Entry 5SB8 (X-ray diffraction, 2.30 A resolution); this record covers chains D and E of the 6 polymer chains in the assembly.

Chain D:
Molecule: Tubulin beta-2B chain
From: Bos taurus
Reference sequence: Q6B856 (TBB2B_BOVIN); the author numbering skips numbers that UniProt does not, so the offset changes along the chain: 1-42 = UniProt 1-42; 45-360 = UniProt 43-358; 369-455 = UniProt 359-445
Sequence (445 residues; row label = number of the first residue in the row; note: 10 numbers in that range are skipped by the numbering (no residue carries them; nothing is unmodelled there)):
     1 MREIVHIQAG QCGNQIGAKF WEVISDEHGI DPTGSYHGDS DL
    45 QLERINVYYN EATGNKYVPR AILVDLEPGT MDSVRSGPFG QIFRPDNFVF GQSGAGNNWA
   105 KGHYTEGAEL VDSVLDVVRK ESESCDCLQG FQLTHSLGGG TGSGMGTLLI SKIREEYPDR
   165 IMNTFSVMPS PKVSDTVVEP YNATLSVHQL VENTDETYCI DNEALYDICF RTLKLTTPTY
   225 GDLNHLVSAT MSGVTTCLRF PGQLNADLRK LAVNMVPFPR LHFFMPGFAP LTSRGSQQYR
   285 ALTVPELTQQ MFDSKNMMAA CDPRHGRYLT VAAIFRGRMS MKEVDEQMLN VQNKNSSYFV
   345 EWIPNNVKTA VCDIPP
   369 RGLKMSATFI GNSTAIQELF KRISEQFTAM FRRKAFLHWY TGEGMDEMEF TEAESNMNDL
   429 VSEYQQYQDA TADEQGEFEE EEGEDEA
Unresolved in the structure: 281-284, 442-455
Metal / ion sites: Mg2+: Gln-11 (together with GDP)
Small-molecule neighbours:
  - 5IS ((1S,2R,3S,5S,6S,16E,18E,20R)-11-chloro-6-hydroxy-12,20-dimethoxy-2,5,9,16-tetramethyl-4,24-dioxa-9,22-diazatetracyclo[19.3.1.1~10,14~.0~3,5~]hexacosa-10(26),11,13,16,18,21-hexaene-8,23-dione): Gly-100, Asn-102, Lys-105, Asp-179, Thr-180, Val-181, Val-182, Phe-404, Trp-407, Tyr-408
  - GDP (guanosine-5'-diphosphate): Ala-9, Gly-10, Gln-11, Cys-12, Gln-15, Ile-16, Ala-99, Asn-101, Ser-140, Gly-142, Gly-143, Gly-144, Thr-145, Gly-146, Val-171, Pro-173, Val-177, Ser-178, Glu-183, Asn-206, Leu-209, Tyr-224, Leu-227, Asn-228
What the authors report for this chain:
  - binding site for 5IS: Asn-102, Lys-105, Val-181

Chain E:
Molecule: Stathmin-4
From: Rattus norvegicus
Reference sequence: P63043 (STMN4_RAT); residues 5-145 here correspond to UniProt positions 49-189 (UniProt number = residue number + 44)
Sequence (143 residues; row label = number of the first residue in the row):
     3 MADMEVIELN KCTSGQSFEV ILKPPSFDGV PEFNASLPRR RDPSLEEIQK KLEAAEERRK
    63 YQEAELLKHL AEKREHEREV IQKAIEENNN FIKMAKEKLA QKMESNKENR EAHLAAMLER
   123 LQEKDKHAEE VRKNKELKEE ASR
Unresolved in the structure: 3-5, 29-43, 144-145
Sequence notes: initiating methionine (3); expression tag (4)

How chain D and chain E interact:
Pairs across the interface (28; chain D residue first):
  Tyr-108(D) / His-129(E)  hydrogen bond
  Tyr-108(D) / Ala-130(E)  hydrophobic
  Tyr-108(D) / Val-133(E)  hydrophobic
  Tyr-108(D) / Arg-134(E)  hydrogen bond (backbone-side chain)
  Thr-109(D) / Lys-137(E)
  Ala-112(D) / Arg-134(E)
  Ser-155(D) / Leu-123(E)
  Ser-155(D) / Lys-126(E)
  Lys-156(D) / Asp-127(E)  salt bridge
  Arg-158(D) / Leu-123(E)
  Glu-159(D) / Leu-120(E)
  Glu-159(D) / Leu-123(E)
  Glu-159(D) / Gln-124(E)
  Glu-159(D) / Asp-127(E)
  Pro-162(D) / Met-119(E)  hydrophobic
  Asp-163(D) / Arg-112(E)
  Gln-193(D) / Lys-126(E)  hydrogen bond
  Asn-197(D) / Leu-123(E)
  Asn-197(D) / Lys-126(E)
  Thr-409(D) / Lys-140(E)  hydrogen bond (backbone-side chain)
  Gly-410(D) / Lys-137(E)
  Gly-410(D) / Lys-140(E)
  Glu-411(D) / Val-133(E)
  Glu-411(D) / Lys-137(E)  salt bridge
  Gly-412(D) / Val-133(E)
  Gly-412(D) / Asn-136(E)
  Met-413(D) / Val-133(E)
  Glu-417(D) / His-129(E)  salt bridge
Also at the interface, not in a pair above, chain D (18 interface residues in all): Glu-113
Also at the interface, not in a pair above, chain E (15 interface residues in all): Leu-116

Overview:
The interface between chain D and chain E involves 18 residues on one side and 15 on the other, with 4
hydrogen bonds and 3 salt bridges. Among the polar pairs are Lys-156(D)/Asp-127(E), Glu-411(D)/Lys-137(E) and
Glu-417(D)/His-129(E). Bound to chain D: GDP and compound 5IS. From the paper: a binding site for 5IS at
Asn-102(D), Lys-105(D) and Val-181(D).
Here chain D is Tubulin beta-2B chain (Bos taurus) and chain E is Stathmin-4 (Rattus norvegicus). Entry 5SB8
(Tubulin-maytansinoid-3-complex) was determined by X-ray diffraction together with 5SB9, 5SBA, 5SBB, 5SBC,
5SBD and 5SBE from the same study.
